Entry 9BG8 (X-ray diffraction, 1.20 A resolution); this record covers chains A and D.

# Chain A
Name: GTPase NRas
Organism: Homo sapiens
Notes: EC 3.6.5.2
UniProt: P01111 (RASN_HUMAN); residues 1-169 here = UniProt positions 1-169
Sequence (170 residues; each row starts with the number of its first residue; numbering starts at 0):
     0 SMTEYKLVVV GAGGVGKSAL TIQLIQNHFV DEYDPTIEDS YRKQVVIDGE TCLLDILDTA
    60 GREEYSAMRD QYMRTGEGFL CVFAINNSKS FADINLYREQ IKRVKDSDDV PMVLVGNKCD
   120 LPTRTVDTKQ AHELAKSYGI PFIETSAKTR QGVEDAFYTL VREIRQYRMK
Disordered / not traced: 0
Differences from the reference sequence: expression tag (0); engineered mutation R61 (Gln in P01111)
Swiss-Prot annotation at these positions:
  - region: Y166 to K169 (Hypervariable region)
  - motif: Y32 to Y40 (Effector region)
  - binding site (GTP): G10 to A18, V29, D30, N116 to D119
  - modified residue: S89 (Phosphoserine)
  - glycosylation: T35 (Microbial infection: O-linked (Glc) threonine)
  - natural variant: G12 (G12C: In leukemia; G12D: In KNEN and JMML), G13 (G13D: In RALD and JMML; G13R: In CMNS and colorectal cancer), P34 (P34L: In KNEN), T50 (T50I: In NS6), G60 (G60E: In NS6), R61 (Q61R: In CMNS, NCMS, KNEN and NMTC2; this construct carries the variant)
  - mutagenesis: S89 (S89A: Abolished phosphorylation by STK19), R164 (R164A: Loss of GTP-binding activity)
Ion coordination: Mg2+: S17, T35 (together with GMP-PNP)
Residues lining bound ligands:
  - A1AHB ((1R,2S)-N-[(1P,7S,9S,13R,20M)-21-ethyl-20-{2-[(1R)-1-methoxyethyl]-5-(4-methylpiperazin-1-yl)pyridin-3-yl}-17,17-dimethyl-8,14-dioxo-15-oxa-4-thia-9,21,27,28-tetraazapentacyclo[17.5.2.1~2,5~.1~9,13~.0~22,26~]octacosa-1(24),2,5(28),19,22,25-hexaen-7-yl]-2-methylcyclopropane-1-carboxamide): Y32, P34, T35, I36, A59, R61, Y64, M67
  - GMP-PNP (GNP; phosphoaminophosphonic acid-guanylate ester): A11, G12, G13, V14, G15, K16, S17, A18, F28, V29, D30, E31, Y32, D33, P34, T35, T58, A59, G60, N116, K117, D119, L120, S145, A146, K147

# Chain D
Name: Peptidyl-prolyl cis-trans isomerase A
Organism: Homo sapiens
Notes: EC 5.2.1.8
UniProt: P62937 (PPIA_HUMAN); residue numbers follow UniProt; this construct covers 1-165
Sequence (166 residues; each row starts with the number of its first residue; numbering starts at 0):
     0 SMVNPTVFFD IAVDGEPLGR VSFELFADKV PKTAENFRAL STGEKGFGYK GSCFHRIIPG
    60 FMCQGGDFTR HNGTGGKSIY GEKFEDENFI LKHTGPGILS MANAGPNTNG SQFFICTAKT
   120 EWLDGKHVVF GKVKEGMNIV EAMERFGSRN GKTSKKITIA DCGQLE
Disordered / not traced: 0-2
Differences from the reference sequence: expression tag (0)
Swiss-Prot annotation at these positions:
  - modified residue: M1 (N-acetylmethionine), V2 (N-acetylvaline), K28 (N6-acetyllysine), K44 (N6-acetyllysine), K76 (N6-acetyllysine), S77 (Phosphoserine), K82 (N6-acetyllysine), T93 (Phosphothreonine), K125 (N6-acetyllysine), K131 (N6-acetyllysine), K133 (N6-acetyllysine)
  - glycosylation: N108 (N-linked (GlcNAc...) asparagine)
  - cross-link (Glycyl lysine isopeptide (Lys-Gly)): K28 (interchain with G-Cter in SUMO2), K82 (interchain with G-Cter in SUMO2)
  - mutagenesis: R55 (R55A: Loss of peptidyl-prolyl cis-trans isomerase activity. No loss of its interaction with BSG/CD147 or its ability to induce leukocyte chemotaxis. No effect on its interaction with MAP3K5/ASK1 ...), F60 (F60A: Loss of ability to stimulate MAPK/ERK phosphorylation), R69 (R69A: No effect on peptidyl-prolyl cis-trans isomerase activity. Reduced interaction with BSG/CD147 and ability to induce leukocyte chemotaxis), H70 (H70A: No effect on peptidyl-prolyl cis-trans isomerase activity. Reduced interaction with BSG/CD147 and ability to induce leukocyte chemotaxis), T107 (T107A: No effect on peptidyl-prolyl cis-trans isomerase activity. Reduced interaction with BSG/CD147 and ability to induce leukocyte chemotaxis), F113 (F113A: Reduced ability to stimulate MAPK/ERK phosphorylation), W121 (W121A: 200-fold decrease of sensitivity to CsA. Reduced ability to stimulate MAPK/ERK phosphorylation; W121E: Loss of peptidyl-prolyl cis-trans isomerase activity ...), K125 (K125Q: Acetylation-mimetic mutant; no effect on its interaction with TARDBP; K125R: Loss of acetylation and interaction with TARDBP), H126 (H126A: Loss of peptidyl-prolyl cis-trans isomerase activity and interaction with HCV NS5A. Loss of ability to stimulate MAPK/ERK phosphorylation)
Residues lining bound ligands: A1AHB ((1R,2S)-N-[(1P,7S,9S,13R,20M)-21-ethyl-20-{2-[(1R)-1-methoxyethyl]-5-(4-methylpiperazin-1-yl)pyridin-3-yl}-17,17-dimethyl-8,14-dioxo-15-oxa-4-thia-9,21,27,28-tetraazapentacyclo[17.5.2.1~2,5~.1~9,13~.0~22,26~]octacosa-1(24),2,5(28),19,22,25-hexaen-7-yl]-2-methylcyclopropane-1-carboxamide): R55, I57, F60, M61, Q63, G72, T73, A101, N102, Q111, F113, W121, L122, H126, R148

# Interface between chain A and chain D
Residue-residue contacts (15):
  E31(A) with R69(D), salt bridge; N71(D), hydrogen bond; T73(D), hydrogen bond
  Y32(A) with T73(D); A103(D), hydrophobic
  D33(A) with T73(D)
  P34(A) with R55(D)
  I36(A) with R55(D); N149(D)
  E37(A) with R148(D), salt bridge; N149(D), hydrogen bond (backbone-side chain)
  D38(A) with N149(D), hydrogen bond
  Y64(A) with W121(D), hydrogen bond; L122(D)
  Q70(A) with R148(D)
Interface residues without a listed pair, chain D (11 interface residues in all): I57, K151

# Overview
Chain A and chain D form an interface of 9 and 11 residues respectively; the contacts include 5 hydrogen bonds
and 2 salt bridges. Polar pairs include E31(A)-R69(D), E37(A)-R148(D) and E31(A)-N71(D). Compound A1AHB is
bound between chain A and chain D.
Here chain A is GTPase NRas and chain D is Peptidyl-prolyl cis-trans isomerase A, both from Homo sapiens.
Entry 9BG8 (Tri-complex of Daraxonrasib (RMC-6236), NRAS Q61R, and CypA) was determined by X-ray diffraction
(same publication as 9BG0, 9BG1, 9BG2, 9BG3, 9BG4, 9BG5 and 7 further entries).
